4J9M - chains A and P of the 3 polymer chains in the assembly; structure by X-ray diffraction, 2.25 A resolution.

== Chain A ==
Molecule: DNA polymerase eta
Organism: Homo sapiens
Notes: EC 2.7.7.7; fragment: catalytic core domain
UniProtKB: Q9Y253 (POLH_HUMAN); residue numbers follow UniProt; this construct covers 1-432
Sequence (435 residues; numbered -2 to 432; the number before each row is that of its first residue; numbers below 1 keep their minus sign (Gly-2 is residue -2)):
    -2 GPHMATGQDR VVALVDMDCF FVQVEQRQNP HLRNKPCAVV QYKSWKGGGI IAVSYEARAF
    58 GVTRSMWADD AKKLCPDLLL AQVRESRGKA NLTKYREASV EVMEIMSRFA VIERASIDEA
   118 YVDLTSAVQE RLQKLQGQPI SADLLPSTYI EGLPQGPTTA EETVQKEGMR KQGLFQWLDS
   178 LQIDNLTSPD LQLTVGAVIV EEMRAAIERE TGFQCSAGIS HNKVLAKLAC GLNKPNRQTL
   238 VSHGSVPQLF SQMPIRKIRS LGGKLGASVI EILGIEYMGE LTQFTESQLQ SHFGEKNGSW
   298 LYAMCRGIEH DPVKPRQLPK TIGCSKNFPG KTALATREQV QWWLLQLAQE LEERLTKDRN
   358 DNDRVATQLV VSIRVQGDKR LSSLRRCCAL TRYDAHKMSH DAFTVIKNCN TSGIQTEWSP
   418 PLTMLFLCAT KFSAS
Disordered / not traced: 154-159
Sequence notes: expression tag (-2 to 0)
Metal / ion sites: Mg2+ site 1: Asp13, Met14, Asp115 (together with XG4); Mg2+ site 2: Asp13, Asp115, Glu116 (together with XG4) (shared with DA9(P) of chain P); Na+: Pro27, His28, Arg30
Residues lining bound ligands: XG4 (2'-deoxy-5'-O-[(R)-hydroxy{[(R)-hydroxy(phosphonooxy)phosphoryl]amino}phosphoryl]guanosine): Asp13, Met14, Asp15, Cys16, Phe17, Phe18, Gln38, Ile48, Ala49, Tyr52, Arg55, Arg61, Leu89, Ile114, Asp115, Glu116, Lys231
Swiss-Prot annotation at these positions:
  - binding site (Mg(2+)): Asp13, Met14, Asp115, Glu116
  - binding site (Mn(2+)): Asp13, Met14, Asp115, Glu116
  - binding site (a 2'-deoxyribonucleoside 5'-triphosphate): Arg61
  - natural variant: Val37 (deletion: In XPV), Leu75 (deletion: In XPV), Arg93 (R93P: In XPV), Arg111 (R111H: In XPV), Thr122 (T122P: In XPV), Gly153 (G153D: In a breast cancer sample), Thr191 (T191P: In XPV), Gly263 (G263V: In XPV), Val266 (V266D: In XPV), Gly295 (G295R: In XPV), Arg361 (R361S: In XPV)
  - mutagenesis: Tyr52 (Y52A/F: Reduces DNA polymerase activity; Y52E: Reduces DNA polymerase activity. Increases fidelity of replication and reduces translesion bypass), Arg61 (R61A: Reduces enzymatic activity by two-thirds), Ser62 (S62G: Increased DNA polymerase activity and translesion bypass compared to wild-type), Ala68 (A68S/V: Severe reduction in thymine dimer translesion bypass), Asn324 to Pro326 (Reduces binding to chromatin and to monoubiquitinated PCNA. Abolishes binding to monoubiquitinated PCNA; when associated with 705-E--H-713 Del)

== Chain P ==
Molecule: 9-nt DNA strand
Sequence (9 nucleotides; each row starts with the number of its first residue):
     1 TACGTCATA
Metal / ion sites: Mg2+: DA9 (together with XG4) (shared with Asp13(A), Asp115(A), Glu116(A) of chain A)

== Interface between chain A and chain P ==
Residue-residue contacts - 26 pairs, chain A then chain P:
  Arg61(A) with DA9(P), hydrogen bond to the base
  Ser113(A) with DA9(P), hydrogen bond to the phosphate
  Asp115(A) with DA9(P), phosphate contact
  Glu116(A) with DA9(P), phosphate contact
  Lys224(A) with DA9(P), salt bridge to the phosphate
  Ile255(A) with DT8(P), phosphate contact
  Arg256(A) with DT8(P), phosphate contact
  Ser257(A) with DA7(P), phosphate contact; DT8(P), hydrogen bond to the phosphate
  Leu258(A) with DT8(P), hydrogen bond to the phosphate
  Gly259(A) with DT8(P), hydrogen bond to the phosphate
  Gly260(A) with DA7(P), phosphate contact; DT8(P), hydrogen bond to the phosphate
  Lys261(A) with DC6(P), salt bridge to the phosphate; DA7(P), hydrogen bond to the phosphate
  Leu262(A) with DA7(P), hydrogen bond to the phosphate
  Gln365(A) with DA2(P), hydrogen bond to the phosphate
  Arg377(A) with DT5(P), salt bridge to the phosphate
  Leu381(A) with DG4(P), phosphate contact
  Arg382(A) with DC3(P), sugar contact; DG4(P), hydrogen bond to the phosphate; DT5(P), hydrogen bond to the base
  Arg383(A) with DC3(P), salt bridge to the phosphate; DG4(P), salt bridge to the phosphate
  Cys384(A) with DA2(P), phosphate contact; DC3(P), hydrogen bond to the phosphate
Also at the interface, not in a pair above, chain A (22 interface residues in all): Ser379, Ser380, Lys428

== Overview ==
22 residues of chain A and 8 residues of chain P are in contact; the contacts include 12 hydrogen bonds and 5
salt bridges. Polar contacts include Arg61(A)-DA9(P), Arg382(A)-DT5(P) and Ser113(A)-DA9(P). Chain A binds
compound XG4.
Chain A is DNA polymerase eta (Homo sapiens) and chain P is a 9-nt DNA strand; the structure, Human DNA
polymerase eta-DNA ternary complex: misincorporation G opposite T after an A at the primer ..., was determined
by X-ray diffraction, deposited together with 4J9K, 4J9L, 4J9N, 4J9O, 4J9P, 4J9Q, 4J9R and 4J9S.
